7CUN - chains A and G of the 12 polymer chains in the assembly; structure by electron microscopy, 3.50 A resolution.

[Chain A]
Name: Integrator complex subunit 1
Organism: Homo sapiens
Reference sequence: Q8N201 (INT1_HUMAN); numbering as in UniProt (aligned over 1-2190)
Amino-acid sequence (2190 residues; each row starts with the number of its first residue):
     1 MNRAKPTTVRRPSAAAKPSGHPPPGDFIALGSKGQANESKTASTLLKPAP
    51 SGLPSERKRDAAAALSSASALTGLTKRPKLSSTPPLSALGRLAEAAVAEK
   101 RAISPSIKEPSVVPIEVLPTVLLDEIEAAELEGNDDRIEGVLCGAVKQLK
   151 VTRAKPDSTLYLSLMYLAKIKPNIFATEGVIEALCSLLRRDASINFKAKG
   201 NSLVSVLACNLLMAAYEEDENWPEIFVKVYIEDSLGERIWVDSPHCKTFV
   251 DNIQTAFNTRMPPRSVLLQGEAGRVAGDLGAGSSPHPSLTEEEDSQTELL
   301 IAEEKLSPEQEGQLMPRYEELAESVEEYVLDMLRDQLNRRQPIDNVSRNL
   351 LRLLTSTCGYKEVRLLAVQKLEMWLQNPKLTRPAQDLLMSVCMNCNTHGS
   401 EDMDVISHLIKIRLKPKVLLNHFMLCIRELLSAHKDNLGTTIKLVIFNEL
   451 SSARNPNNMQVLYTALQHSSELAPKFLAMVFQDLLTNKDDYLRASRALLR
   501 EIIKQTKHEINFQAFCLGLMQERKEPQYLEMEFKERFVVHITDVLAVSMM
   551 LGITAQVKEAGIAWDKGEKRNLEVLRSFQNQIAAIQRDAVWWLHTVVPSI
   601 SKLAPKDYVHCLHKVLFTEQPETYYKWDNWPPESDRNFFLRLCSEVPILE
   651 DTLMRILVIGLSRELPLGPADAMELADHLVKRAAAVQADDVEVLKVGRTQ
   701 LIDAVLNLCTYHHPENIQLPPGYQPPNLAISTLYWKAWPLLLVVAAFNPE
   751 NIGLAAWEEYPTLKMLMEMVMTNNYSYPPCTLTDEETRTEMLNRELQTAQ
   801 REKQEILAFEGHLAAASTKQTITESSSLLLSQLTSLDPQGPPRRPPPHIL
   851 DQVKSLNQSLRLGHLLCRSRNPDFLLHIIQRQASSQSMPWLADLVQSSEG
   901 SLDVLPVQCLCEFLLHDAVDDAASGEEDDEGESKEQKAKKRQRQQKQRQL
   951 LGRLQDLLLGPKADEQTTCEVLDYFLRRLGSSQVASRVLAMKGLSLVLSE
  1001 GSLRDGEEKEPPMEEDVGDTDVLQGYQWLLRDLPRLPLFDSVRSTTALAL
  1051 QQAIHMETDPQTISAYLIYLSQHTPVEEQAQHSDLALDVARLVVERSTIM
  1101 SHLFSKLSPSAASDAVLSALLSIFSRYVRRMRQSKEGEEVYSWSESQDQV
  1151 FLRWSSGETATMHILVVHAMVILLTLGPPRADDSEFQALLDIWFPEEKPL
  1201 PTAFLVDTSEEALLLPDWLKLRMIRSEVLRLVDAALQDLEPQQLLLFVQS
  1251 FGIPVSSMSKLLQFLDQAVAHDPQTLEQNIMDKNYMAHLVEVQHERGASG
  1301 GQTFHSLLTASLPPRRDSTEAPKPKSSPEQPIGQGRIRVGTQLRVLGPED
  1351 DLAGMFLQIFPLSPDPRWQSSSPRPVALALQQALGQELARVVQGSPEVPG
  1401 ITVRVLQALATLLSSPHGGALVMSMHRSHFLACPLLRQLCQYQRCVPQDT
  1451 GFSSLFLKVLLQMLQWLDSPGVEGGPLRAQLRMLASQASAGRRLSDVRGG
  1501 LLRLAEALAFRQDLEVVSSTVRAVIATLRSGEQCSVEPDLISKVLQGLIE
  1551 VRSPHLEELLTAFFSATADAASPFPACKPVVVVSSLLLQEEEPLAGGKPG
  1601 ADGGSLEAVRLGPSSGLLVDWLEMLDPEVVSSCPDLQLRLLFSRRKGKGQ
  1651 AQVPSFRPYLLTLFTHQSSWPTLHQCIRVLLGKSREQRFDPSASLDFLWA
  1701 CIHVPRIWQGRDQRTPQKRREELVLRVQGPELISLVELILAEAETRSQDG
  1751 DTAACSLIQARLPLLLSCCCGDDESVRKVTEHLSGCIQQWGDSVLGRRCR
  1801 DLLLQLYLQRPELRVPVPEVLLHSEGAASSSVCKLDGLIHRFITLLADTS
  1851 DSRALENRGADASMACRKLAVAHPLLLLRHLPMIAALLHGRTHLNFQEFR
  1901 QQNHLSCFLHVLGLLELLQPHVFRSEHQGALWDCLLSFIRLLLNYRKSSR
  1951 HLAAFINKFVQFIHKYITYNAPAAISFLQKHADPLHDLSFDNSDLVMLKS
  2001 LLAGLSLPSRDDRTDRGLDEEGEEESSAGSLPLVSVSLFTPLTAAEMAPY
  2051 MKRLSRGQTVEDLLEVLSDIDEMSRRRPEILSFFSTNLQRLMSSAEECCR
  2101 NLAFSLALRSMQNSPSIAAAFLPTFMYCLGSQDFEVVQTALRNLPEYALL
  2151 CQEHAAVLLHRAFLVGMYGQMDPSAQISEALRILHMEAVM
Disordered / not traced: 1-1388, 1645-1653, 1844-1856, 1998-2042, 2186-2190
Swiss-Prot annotation at these positions:
  - modified residue: Ser13 (Phosphoserine), Lys47 (N6-acetyllysine), Thr83 (Phosphothreonine), Ser87 (Phosphoserine), Ser307 (Phosphoserine), Ser924 (Phosphoserine), Ser1318 (Phosphoserine), Ser1326 (Phosphoserine), Ser1327 (Phosphoserine), Ser1395 (Phosphoserine)
  - natural variant: Arg77 (R77C: In NDCAGF; uncertain significance), Met549 (M549V: In NDCAGF), Ser1784 to Met2190 (deletion: In NDCAGF), Pro1874 (P1874L: In NDCAGF; uncertain significance), Gln1961 to Met2190 (deletion: In NDCAGF), Leu2164 (L2164P: In NDCAGF; uncertain significance)

[Chain G]
Name: Integrator complex subunit 7
Organism: Homo sapiens
Reference sequence: Q9NVH2 (INT7_HUMAN); residue numbers follow UniProt; this construct covers 1-962
Amino-acid sequence (962 residues; row label = number of the first residue in the row):
     1 MASNSTKSFLADAGYGEQELDANSALMELDKGLRSGKLGEQCEAVVRFPR
    51 LFQKYPFPILINSAFLKLADVFRVGNNFLRLCVLKVTQQSEKHLEKILNV
   101 DEFVKRIFSVIHSNDPVARAITLRMLGSLASIIPERKNAHHSIRQSLDSH
   151 DNVEVEAAVFAAANFSAQSKDFAVGICNKISEMIQGLATPVDLKLKLIPI
   201 LQHMHHDAILASSARQLLQQLVTSYPSTKMVIVSLHTFTLLAASSLVDTP
   251 KQIQLLLQYLKNDPRKAVKRLAIQDLKLLANKTPHTWSRENIQALCECAL
   301 QTPYDSLKLGMLSVLSTLSGTIAIKHYFSIVPGNVSSSPRSSDLVKLAQE
   351 CCYHNNRGIAAHGVRVLTNITVSCQEKDLLALEQDAVFGLESLLVLCSQD
   401 DSPGAQATLKIALNCMVKLAKGRPHLSQSVVETLLTQLHSAQDAARILMC
   451 HCLAAIAMQLPVLGDGMLGDLMELYKVIGRSATDKQQELLVSLATVIFVA
   501 SQKALSVESKAVIKQQLESVSNGWTVYRIARQASRMGNHDMAKELYQSLL
   551 TQVASEHFYFWLNSLKEFSHAEQCLTGLQEENYSSALSCIAESLKFYHKG
   601 IASLTAASTPLNPLSFQCEFVKLRIDLLQAFSQLICTCNSLKTSPPPAIA
   651 TTIAMTLGNDLQRCGRISNQMKQSMEEFRSLASRYGDLYQASFDADSATL
   701 RNVELQQQSCLLISHAIEALILDPESASFQEYGSTGTAHADSEYERRMMS
   751 VYNHVLEEVESLNRKYTPVSYMHTACLCNAIIALLKVPLSFQRYFFQKLQ
   801 STSIKLALSPSPRNPAEPIAVQNNQQLALKVEGVVQHGSKPGLFRKIQSV
   851 CLNVSSTLQSKSGQDYKIPIDNMTNEMEQRVEPHNDYFSTQFLLNFAILG
   901 THNITVESSVKDANGIVWKTGPRTTIFVKSLEDPYSQQIRLQQQQAQQPL
   951 QQQQQRNAYTRF
Disordered / not traced: 1-20, 329-341, 929-962
Swiss-Prot annotation at these positions:
  - modified residue (Phosphoserine): Ser338, Ser809

[How chain A and chain G interact]
Residue-residue contacts (51; chain A residue first):
  Leu1412(A) - Val395(G)
  Pro1416(A) - Val395(G)  hydrophobic
  Val1459(A) - Tyr353(G)
  Val1459(A) - Gln384(G)
  Val1459(A) - Phe388(G)  hydrophobic
  Gln1462(A) - Tyr353(G)
  Met1463(A) - Tyr353(G)
  Trp1466(A) - Tyr353(G)
  Ser1469(A) - Asn355(G)
  Ala1509(A) - Glu350(G)
  Val1581(A) - Pro303(G)
  Ser1584(A) - Pro264(G)
  Ser1585(A) - Tyr304(G)
  Pro1613(A) - Asn262(G)
  Pro1613(A) - Asp263(G)
  Ser1614(A) - Pro264(G)
  Gly1616(A) - Pro226(G)
  Gly1616(A) - Arg265(G)
  Leu1617(A) - Pro264(G)  hydrophobic
  Leu1617(A) - Arg265(G)
  Val1619(A) - Pro226(G)
  Asp1620(A) - Thr228(G)
  Ser1655(A) - Thr223(G)
  Ser1655(A) - Ser224(G)
  Phe1656(A) - Pro226(G)  hydrophobic
  Pro1658(A) - Ser224(G)
  Tyr1659(A) - Ser224(G)
  Tyr1659(A) - Tyr225(G)  hydrophobic
  Tyr1659(A) - Pro226(G)
  Tyr1659(A) - Ser227(G)  hydrogen bond
  Thr1662(A) - Leu187(G)
  Thr1662(A) - Lys194(G)
  Leu1663(A) - Val191(G)  hydrophobic
  His1666(A) - Ala188(G)
  His1666(A) - Thr189(G)
  His1666(A) - Pro190(G)
  Asp1696(A) - Leu187(G)
  Ala1700(A) - Leu187(G)
  Pro1705(A) - Ala188(G)
  Trp1708(A) - His150(G)
  Gln1709(A) - His150(G)
  Gln1709(A) - Asp151(G)  hydrogen bond (backbone-backbone)
  Gln1709(A) - Asn152(G)
  Gly1710(A) - His150(G)
  Gly1710(A) - Asp151(G)
  Arg1711(A) - His150(G)
  Asp1712(A) - His150(G)
  Gln1713(A) - Arg119(G)
  Gln1713(A) - Gln145(G)
  Gln1713(A) - Ser149(G)
  Gln1713(A) - His150(G)
Interface residues without a listed pair, chain A (40 interface residues in all): Ala1408, Ala1420, Val1582, Val1583, Glu1623, His1703, Arg1714
Interface residues without a listed pair, chain G (35 interface residues in all): Ser146, Met230, Gln301, Asp385, Gln399

[Overview]
40 residues of chain A and 35 residues of chain G are in contact; the contacts include 2 hydrogen bonds. Polar
contacts include Tyr1659(A)-Ser227(G) and Gln1709(A)-Asp151(G).
Here chain A is Integrator complex subunit 1 and chain G is Integrator complex subunit 7, both from Homo
sapiens. Entry 7CUN (The structure of human Integrator-PP2A complex) was determined by electron microscopy.
